6F9D - chains A and K of the 12 polymer chains in the assembly; structure by electron microscopy, 13.30 A resolution (very low resolution: no residue pairs are listed; an interface is given only as per-side residue counts).

Chain A (and K):
Molecule: Glycoprotein
Source organism: Rift valley fever virus
Notes: chain K of this document is another copy of the same molecule, construct and numbering; everything in this record applies to it too
Reference sequence: A2T085 (A2T085_RVFV); residue numbers follow UniProt; this construct covers 154-469
Chain sequence (316 residues; each row starts with the number of its first residue):
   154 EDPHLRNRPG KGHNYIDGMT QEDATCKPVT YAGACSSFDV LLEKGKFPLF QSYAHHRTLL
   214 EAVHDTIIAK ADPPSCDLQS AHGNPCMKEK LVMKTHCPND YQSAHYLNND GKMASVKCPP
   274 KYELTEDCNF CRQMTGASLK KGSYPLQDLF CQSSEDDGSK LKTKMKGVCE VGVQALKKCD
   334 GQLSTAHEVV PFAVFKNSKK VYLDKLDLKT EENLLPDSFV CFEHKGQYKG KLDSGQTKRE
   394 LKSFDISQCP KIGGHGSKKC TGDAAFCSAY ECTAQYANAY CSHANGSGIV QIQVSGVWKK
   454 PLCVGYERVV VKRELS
Disordered / not traced: 288-289, 380-392
What the authors report for this chain:
  - post-translational modification sites: Asn438 (proposed by the authors, not directly observed)

Chain A / chain K interface:
At this resolution (13 A) residue pairs are not listed: 14 residues of chain A and 11 of chain K lie at the interface.

Overview:
14 residues of chain A and 11 residues of chain K are in contact. The paper reports a modification site at
Asn438(A).
Both chains are Glycoprotein (Rift valley fever virus). Entry 6F9D (Model of the Rift Valley fever virus
glycoprotein hexamer type 2) was determined by electron microscopy, deposited together with 6F8P, 6F9B, 6F9C,
6F9E and 6F9F.
